PDB entry 3URO | X-ray diffraction, 3.50 A resolution | chain R

# Chain R
Molecule: Poliovirus receptor
Source organism: Homo sapiens
Notes: fragment: poliovirus receptor CD155 D1D2
UniProtKB: P15151 (PVR_HUMAN); numbering as in UniProt (aligned over 29-243)
Chain sequence (221 residues; row label = number of the first residue in the row):
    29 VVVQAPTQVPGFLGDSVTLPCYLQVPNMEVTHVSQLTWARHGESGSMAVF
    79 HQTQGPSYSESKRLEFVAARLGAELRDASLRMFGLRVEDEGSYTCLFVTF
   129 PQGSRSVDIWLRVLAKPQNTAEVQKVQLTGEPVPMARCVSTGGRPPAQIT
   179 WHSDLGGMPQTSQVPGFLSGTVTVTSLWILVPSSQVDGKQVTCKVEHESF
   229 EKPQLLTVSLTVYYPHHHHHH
Not modelled in the structure: 29, 243-249
Construct notes: engineered mutation D105 (Asn in P15151), S120 (Asn in P15151), Q188 (Asn in P15151), Q218 (Asn in P15151), S237 (Asn in P15151); expression tag (244-249)
Cystine bridges: C49-C123, C166-C221
From the paper describing this entry:
  - mutagenesis - Q130G/G131D: abolished binding to PV1 (citing earlier work)
  - mutagenesis - Q130G/G131D: abolished binding to PV2 (citing earlier work)
  - mutagenesis - Q130G/G131D: unchanged binding to PV3 (citing earlier work)

# In short
The paper reports that Q130G/G131D abolish binding to PV1; Q130G/G131D abolish binding to PV2.
Chain R is Poliovirus receptor (Homo sapiens); the structure, Poliovirus receptor CD155 D1D2, was determined
by X-ray diffraction together with 3EPC, 3EPD and 3EPF from the same study.
